Entry 1ZBB (X-ray diffraction, 9.00 A resolution (very low resolution: no residue pairs are listed; an interface is given only as per-side residue counts)); this record covers chains J and d of the 18 polymer chains in the assembly.

Chain J:
Molecule: DNA strand 2 (arbitrary model sequence)
Sequence (347 nucleotides; each row starts with the number of its first residue):
     1 TGCACTTACATGCGCATGTAAGTCTGGAGAATCACCTGCAGATACTACCA
    51 AAAGTGTATTTGGAAACTGCTCCATCAAAAGGCATGTTCAGCTGGAATCC
   101 AGCTGAACATGCCTTTTGATGGAGCAGTTTCCAAATACACTTTTGGTAGT
   151 ATCTGCAGGTTACATCCTGTGCATGTAAGTACTGGCCGCCCTGGAGAATC
   201 ACCTGCAGATACTACCAAAAGTGTATTTGGAAACTGCTCCATCAAAAGGC
   251 ATGTTCAGCTGGAATCCAGCTGAACATGCCTTTTGATGGAGCAGTTTCCA
   301 AATACACTTTTGGTAGTATCTGCAGGTTACATCCTGTGCATGTAAGT

Chain d:
Protein: Histone H2B.1
Organism: Xenopus laevis
UniProtKB: P02281 (H2B1_XENLA); residues -2 to 122 here correspond to UniProt positions 1-125 (UniProt number = residue number + 3)
Sequence (125 residues; row label = number of the first residue in the row; numbers below 1 keep their minus sign (Pro-2 is residue -2)):
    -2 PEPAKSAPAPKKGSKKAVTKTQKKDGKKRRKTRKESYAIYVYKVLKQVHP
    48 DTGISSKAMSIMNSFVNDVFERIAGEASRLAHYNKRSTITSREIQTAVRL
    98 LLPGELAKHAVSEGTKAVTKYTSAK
Unresolved in the structure: -2 to 7, 14-21
Construct notes: conflict Thr29 (Ser32 in P02281)
UniProt features mapped onto this chain:
  - modified residue: Lys13 (N6-acetyllysine)

Interface between chain J and chain d:
At this resolution (9 A) residue pairs are not listed: 16 residues of chain J and 19 of chain d lie at the interface.

Summary:
Chain J and chain d form an interface of 16 and 19 residues respectively.
Here chain J is DNA strand 2 (arbitrary model sequence) and chain d is Histone H2B.1 (Xenopus laevis). Entry
1ZBB (Structure of the 4_601_167 Tetranucleosome) was determined by X-ray diffraction.
